PDB entry 6W19 | electron microscopy, 5.50 A resolution (low resolution: residue-level contacts below are approximate; hydrogen-bond / salt-bridge calls are withheld) | chains D and H of the 50 polymer chains in the assembly

[Chain D (and H)]
Protein: Major capsid protein
Source organism: Epstein-Barr virus (strain B95-8)
Notes: chain H of this document is another copy of the same molecule, construct and numbering; everything in this record applies to it too
UniProt: P03226 (MCP_EBVB9); residue numbers follow UniProt; this construct covers 1-1381
Sequence (1381 residues; numbered 1 to 1381; the number before each row is that of its first residue):
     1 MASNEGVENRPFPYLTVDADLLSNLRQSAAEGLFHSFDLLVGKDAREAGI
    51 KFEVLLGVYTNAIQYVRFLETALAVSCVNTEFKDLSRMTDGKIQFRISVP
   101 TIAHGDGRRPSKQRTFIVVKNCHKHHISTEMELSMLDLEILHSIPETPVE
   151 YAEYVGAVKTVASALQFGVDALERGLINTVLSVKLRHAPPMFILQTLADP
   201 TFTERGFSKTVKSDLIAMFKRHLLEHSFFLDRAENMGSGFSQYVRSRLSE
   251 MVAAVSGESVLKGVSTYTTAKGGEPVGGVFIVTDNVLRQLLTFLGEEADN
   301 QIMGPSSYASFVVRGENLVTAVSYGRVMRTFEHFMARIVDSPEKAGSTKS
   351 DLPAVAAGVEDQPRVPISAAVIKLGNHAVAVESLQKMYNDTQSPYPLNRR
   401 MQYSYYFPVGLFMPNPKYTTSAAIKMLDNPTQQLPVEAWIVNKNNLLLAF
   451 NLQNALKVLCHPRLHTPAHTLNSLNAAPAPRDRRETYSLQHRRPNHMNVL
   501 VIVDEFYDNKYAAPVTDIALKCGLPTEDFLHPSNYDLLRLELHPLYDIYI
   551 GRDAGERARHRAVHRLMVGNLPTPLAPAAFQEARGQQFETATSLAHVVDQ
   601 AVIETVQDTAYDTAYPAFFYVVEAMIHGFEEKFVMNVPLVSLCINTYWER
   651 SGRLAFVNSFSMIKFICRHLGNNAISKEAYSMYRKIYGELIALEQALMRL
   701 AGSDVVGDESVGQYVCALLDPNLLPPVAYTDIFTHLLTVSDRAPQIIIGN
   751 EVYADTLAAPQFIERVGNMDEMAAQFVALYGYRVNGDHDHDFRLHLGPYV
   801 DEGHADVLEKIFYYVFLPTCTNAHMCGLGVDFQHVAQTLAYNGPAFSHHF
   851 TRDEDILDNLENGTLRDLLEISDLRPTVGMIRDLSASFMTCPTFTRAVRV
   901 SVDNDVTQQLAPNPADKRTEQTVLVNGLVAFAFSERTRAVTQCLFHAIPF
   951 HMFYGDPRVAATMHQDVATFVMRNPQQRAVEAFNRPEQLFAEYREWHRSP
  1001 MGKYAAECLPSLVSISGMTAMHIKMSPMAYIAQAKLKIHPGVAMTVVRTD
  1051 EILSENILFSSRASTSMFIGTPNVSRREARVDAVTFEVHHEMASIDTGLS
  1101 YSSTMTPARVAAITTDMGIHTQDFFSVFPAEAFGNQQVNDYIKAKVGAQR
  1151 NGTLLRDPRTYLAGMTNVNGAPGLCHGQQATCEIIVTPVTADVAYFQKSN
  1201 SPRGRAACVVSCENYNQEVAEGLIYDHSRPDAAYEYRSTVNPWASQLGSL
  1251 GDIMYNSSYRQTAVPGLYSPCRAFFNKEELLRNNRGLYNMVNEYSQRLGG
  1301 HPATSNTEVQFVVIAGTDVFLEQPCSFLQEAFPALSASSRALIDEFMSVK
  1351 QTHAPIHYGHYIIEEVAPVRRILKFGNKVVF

[How chain D and chain H interact]
Pairs across the interface - 73 pairs, chain D then chain H:
  Gly-6(D) with Val-119(H)
  Val-7(D) with Ile-117(H); Val-119(H)
  Glu-8(D) with Gln-94(H)
  Asn-9(D) with Ile-117(H)
  Phe-12(D) with Phe-334(H)
  Pro-13(D) with Phe-334(H); Arg-337(H); Ile-338(H)
  Tyr-14(D) with Gln-94(H); Arg-96(H); Arg-337(H); Asp-351(H)
  Leu-15(D) with Asp-351(H); Val-355(H)
  Thr-16(D) with Gly-346(H); Ser-347(H); Thr-348(H); Asp-351(H)
  Asp-18(D) with Thr-348(H)
  Ala-19(D) with Glu-258(H); Ser-259(H)
  Asp-20(D) with Glu-258(H)
  Leu-22(D) with Ser-98(H); Pro-100(H)
  Asn-24(D) with Thr-203(H)
  Leu-25(D) with Ile-97(H)
  Gln-27(D) with Thr-203(H); Glu-204(H); Arg-205(H); Gly-206(H); Phe-207(H); Tyr-1288(H)
  Ser-28(D) with Tyr-1288(H)
  Glu-31(D) with Phe-207(H); Lys-212(H); Gly-1286(H); Leu-1287(H); Tyr-1288(H); Asn-1289(H)
  Gly-32(D) with Asn-1289(H)
  Leu-33(D) with Tyr-1101(H); Tyr-1288(H); Asn-1292(H)
  Phe-34(D) with Val-118(H)
  Ser-36(D) with Val-119(H)
  Phe-37(D) with Ile-117(H)
  Asp-38(D) with Thr-115(H); Phe-116(H); Ile-117(H)
  Leu-39(D) with Thr-115(H); Phe-116(H)
  Leu-40(D) with Gln-113(H); Arg-114(H); Thr-115(H); Ile-117(H)
  Val-41(D) with Gln-113(H); Arg-114(H)
  Gly-42(D) with Lys-112(H); Gln-113(H)
  Ala-45(D) with Gln-113(H); Thr-115(H)
  Glu-47(D) with Arg-96(H)
  Glu-146(D) with Lys-83(H)
  Thr-147(D) with Asp-84(H)
  Pro-148(D) with Val-312(H); Arg-314(H)
  Val-149(D) with Asp-84(H); Arg-87(H); Val-313(H)
  Glu-150(D) with Asp-84(H); Arg-87(H)
  Glu-153(D) with Arg-87(H)
Other interface residues (no listed pair), chain D (43 interface residues in all): Val-17, Leu-21, Arg-26, Ala-29, Ala-30, His-35, Ala-152
Other interface residues (no listed pair), chain H (52 interface residues in all): Phe-95, Val-99, Asn-121, Leu-197, Val-260, Leu-318, Arg-326, His-333, Ala-354, Leu-1099, Asn-1214

[Summary]
The interface between chain D and chain H involves 43 residues on one side and 52 on the other.
Chain D and chain H are both Major capsid protein (Epstein-Barr virus (strain B95-8)); the structure,
Structures of Capsid and Capsid-Associated Tegument Complex inside the Epstein-Barr Virus, was determined by
electron microscopy together with 6W2D and 6W2E from the same study.
